PDB entry 2IFF | X-ray diffraction, 2.65 A resolution | chains H and Y of the 3 polymer chains in the assembly

# Chain H
Name: IGG1 hyhel-5 fab (heavy chain)
From: Mus musculus
Notes: antibody fragment or engineered binder
Sequence (215 residues; row label = number of the first residue in the row):
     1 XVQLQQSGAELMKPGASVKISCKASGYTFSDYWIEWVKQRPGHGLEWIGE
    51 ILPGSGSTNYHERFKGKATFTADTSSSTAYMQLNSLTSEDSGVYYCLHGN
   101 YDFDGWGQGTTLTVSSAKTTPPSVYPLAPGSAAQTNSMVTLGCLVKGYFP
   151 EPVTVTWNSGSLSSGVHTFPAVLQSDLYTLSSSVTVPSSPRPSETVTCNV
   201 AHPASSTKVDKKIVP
Disordered / not traced: 1
Disulfide bonds: Cys22-Cys96, Cys143-Cys198
Modified / non-standard residues: PGA (2-phosphoglycolic acid) at position 1

# Chain Y
Name: Hen egg white lysozyme
From: Gallus gallus
Notes: engineered mutation(s): R68K
Reference sequence: P00698 (LYSC_CHICK); residues 1-129 here correspond to UniProt positions 19-147 (UniProt number = residue number + 18)
Sequence (129 residues; numbered 1 to 129; the number before each row is that of its first residue):
     1 KVFGRCELAAAMKRHGLDNYRGYSLGNWVCAAKFESNFNTQATNRNTDGS
    51 TDYGILQINSRWWCNDGKTPGSRNLCNIPCSALLSSDITASVNCAKKIVS
   101 DGNGMNAWVAWRNRCKGTDVQAWIRGCRL
Disulfide bonds: Cys6-Cys127, Cys30-Cys115, Cys64-Cys80, Cys76-Cys94
Construct notes: conflict Lys68 (Arg86 in P00698)
Curated features (UniProtKB/Swiss-Prot):
  - active site: Glu35, Asp52
  - binding site (substrate): Asp101

# Interface between chain H and chain Y
Contacting residue pairs (24; chain H residue first):
  Trp33(H) - Thr43(Y)
  Trp33(H) - Tyr53(Y)  hydrogen bond
  Trp33(H) - Lys68(Y)
  Trp47(H) - Arg45(Y)
  Glu50(H) - Arg45(Y)  salt bridge
  Glu50(H) - Lys68(Y)  salt bridge
  Leu52(H) - Leu84(Y)  hydrophobic
  Ser55(H) - Gln41(Y)
  Ser55(H) - Leu84(Y)
  Gly56(H) - Gln41(Y)  hydrogen bond (backbone-side chain)
  Ser57(H) - Gln41(Y)  hydrogen bond (side chain-backbone)
  Ser57(H) - Thr43(Y)
  Ser57(H) - Leu84(Y)
  Thr58(H) - Thr43(Y)
  Asn59(H) - Thr43(Y)  hydrogen bond
  Asn59(H) - Asn44(Y)
  Asn59(H) - Arg45(Y)
  Gly99(H) - Lys68(Y)
  Asn100(H) - Gly67(Y)
  Asn100(H) - Lys68(Y)
  Tyr101(H) - Gly67(Y)  hydrogen bond (backbone-backbone)
  Tyr101(H) - Lys68(Y)
  Tyr101(H) - Thr69(Y)  hydrogen bond (side chain-backbone)
  Tyr101(H) - Pro70(Y)
Interface residues without a listed pair, chain H (13 interface residues in all): Asp31
Interface residues without a listed pair, chain Y (12 interface residues in all): Thr51, Ser81

# Summary
13 residues of chain H face 12 of chain Y across their interface; the contacts include 6 hydrogen bonds and 2
salt bridges. Polar pairs include Glu50(H)-Arg45(Y), Glu50(H)-Lys68(Y) and Trp33(H)-Tyr53(Y).
Chain H is IGG1 hyhel-5 fab (heavy chain) (Mus musculus) and chain Y is Hen egg white lysozyme (Gallus
gallus); the structure, Structure of an antibody-lysozyme complex: effect of a conservative mutation, was
determined by X-ray diffraction.
